5KNM - chains B and D of the 4 polymer chains in the assembly; structure by X-ray diffraction, 3.30 A resolution.

[Chain B]
Protein: Beta-2-microglobulin
Organism: Homo sapiens
Notes: fragment: UNP rrsidues 21-119
UniProtKB: P61769 (B2MG_HUMAN); residues 1-99 here correspond to UniProt positions 21-119 (UniProt number = residue number + 20)
Amino-acid sequence (182 residues; each row starts with the number of its first residue; numbers below 1 keep their minus sign (Met-68 is residue -68)):
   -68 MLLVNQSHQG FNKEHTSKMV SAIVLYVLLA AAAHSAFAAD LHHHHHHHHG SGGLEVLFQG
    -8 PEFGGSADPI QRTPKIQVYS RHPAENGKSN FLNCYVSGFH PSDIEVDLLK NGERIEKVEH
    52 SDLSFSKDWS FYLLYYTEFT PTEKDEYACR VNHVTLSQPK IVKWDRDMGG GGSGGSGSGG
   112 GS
Not modelled in the structure: -68 to -2, 100-113
Differences from the reference sequence: initiating methionine (-68); expression tag (-67 to 0, 100-113)
Swiss-Prot annotation at these positions:
  - modified residue: Gln2 (Pyrrolidone carboxylic acid)
  - glycosylation: Ile1 (N-linked (Glc) (glycation) isoleucine), Lys19 (N-linked (Glc) (glycation) lysine), Lys41 (N-linked (Glc) (glycation) lysine), Lys48 (N-linked (Glc) (glycation) lysine), Lys58 (N-linked (Glc) (glycation) lysine), Lys91 (N-linked (Glc) (glycation) lysine), Lys94 (N-linked (Glc) (glycation) lysine)
Disulfides: Cys25-Cys80

[Chain D]
Protein: Leukocyte immunoglobulin-like receptor subfamily B member 1
Organism: Homo sapiens
UniProtKB: Q8NHL6 (LIRB1_HUMAN), isoform Q8NHL6-2; residues 1-198 here correspond to UniProt positions 24-221 (UniProt number = residue number + 23)
Amino-acid sequence (267 residues; each row starts with the number of its first residue; numbers below 1 keep their minus sign (Met-68 is residue -68)):
   -68 MLLVNQSHQG FNKEHTSKMV SAIVLYVLLA AAAHSAFAAD LHHHHHHHHG SGGLEVLFQG
    -8 PEFGGSADLG HLPKPTLWAE PGSVITQGSP VTLRCQGGQE TQEYRLYREK KTALWITRIP
    52 QELVKKGQFP IPSITWEHAG RYRCYYGSDT AGRSESSDPL ELVVTGAYIK PTLSAQPSPV
   112 VNSGGNVILQ CDSQVAFDGF SLCKEGEDEH PQCLNSQPHA RGSSRAIFSV GPVSPSRRWW
   172 YRCYAYDSNS PYEWSLPSDL LELLVLG
Not modelled in the structure: -68 to 0, 138-140, 160-164, 196-198
Differences from the reference sequence: initiating methionine (-68); expression tag (-67 to 0)
Disulfides: Cys26-Cys75, Cys122-Cys174

[How chain B and chain D interact]
Residue-residue contacts (17; chain B residue first):
  Ile1(B) with Gln125(D)
  Gln2(B) with Gln125(D); Val126(D); Ala127(D)
  Thr4(B) with Tyr99(D); Phe128(D)
  Thr86(B) with Tyr99(D); Ile100(D), hydrogen bond (backbone-backbone); Val126(D)
  Leu87(B) with Ala98(D)
  Ser88(B) with Ala98(D), hydrogen bond (backbone-backbone); Tyr99(D), hydrogen bond (side chain-backbone)
  Gln89(B) with Gln18(D)
  Lys91(B) with Trp67(D); Glu184(D), salt bridge
  Ile92(B) with Trp67(D), hydrogen bond (backbone-side chain)
  Val93(B) with Trp67(D), hydrophobic
Also at the interface, not in a pair above, chain B (11 interface residues in all): Pro0
Also at the interface, not in a pair above, chain D (11 interface residues in all): Leu187

[Overview]
The chain B/chain D interface involves 11 residues from each chain; the contacts include 4 hydrogen bonds and
1 salt bridge. Among the polar pairs are Lys91(B)-Glu184(D), Ser88(B)-Tyr99(D) and Ile92(B)-Trp67(D).
Here chain B is Beta-2-microglobulin and chain D is Leukocyte immunoglobulin-like receptor subfamily B member
1, both from Homo sapiens. Entry 5KNM (Human leukocyte antigen F (HLA-F) presents peptides and regulates
immunity through interactions with NK-cell receptors) was determined by X-ray diffraction, deposited together
with 5IUE.
